PDB entry 6UUN | electron microscopy, 3.00 A resolution | chains B and N of the 7 polymer chains in the assembly

[Chain B]
Molecule: Guanine nucleotide-binding protein G(I)/G(S)/G(T) subunit beta-1
From: Homo sapiens
UniProt: P62873 (GBB1_HUMAN); numbering as in UniProt (aligned over 2-340)
Chain sequence (350 residues; numbered -9 to 340; the number before each row is that of its first residue; numbers below 1 keep their minus sign (Met-9 is residue -9)):
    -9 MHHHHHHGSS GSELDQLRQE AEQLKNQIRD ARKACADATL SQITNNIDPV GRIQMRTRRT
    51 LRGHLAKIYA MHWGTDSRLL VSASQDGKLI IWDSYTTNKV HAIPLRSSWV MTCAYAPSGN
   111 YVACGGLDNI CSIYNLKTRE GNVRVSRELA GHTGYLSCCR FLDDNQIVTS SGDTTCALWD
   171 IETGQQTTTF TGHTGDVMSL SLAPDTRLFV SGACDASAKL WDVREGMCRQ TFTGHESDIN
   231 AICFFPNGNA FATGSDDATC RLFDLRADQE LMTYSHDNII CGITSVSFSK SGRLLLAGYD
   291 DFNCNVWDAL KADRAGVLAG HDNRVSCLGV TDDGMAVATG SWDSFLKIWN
Unresolved in the structure: -9 to 4
Sequence notes: expression tag (-9 to 1)
Swiss-Prot annotation at these positions:
  - modified residue: Ser2 (N-acetylserine), His266 (Phosphohistidine)

[Chain N]
Molecule: Nanobody 35
From: Lama glama
Notes: antibody fragment or engineered binder
Chain sequence (138 residues; each row starts with the number of its first residue):
     1 QVQLQESGGG LVQPGGSLRL SCAASGFTFS NYKMNWVRQA PGKGLEWVSD ISQSGASISY
    61 TGSVKGRFTI SRDNAKNTLY LQMNSLKPED TAVYYCARCP APFTRDCFDV TSTTYAYRGQ
   121 GTQVTVSSHH HHHHEPEA
Unresolved in the structure: 127-138
Disulfide bonds: Cys22-Cys96, Cys99-Cys107

[Chain B / chain N interface]
Residue-residue contacts (18):
  Arg8(B) with Gln120(N)
  Lys15(B) with Gln1(N); Gln3(N)
  Thr184(B) with Thr114(N)
  Cys204(B) with Tyr117(N), hydrogen bond (backbone-side chain)
  Asp205(B) with Tyr117(N)
  Ala206(B) with Tyr117(N), hydrogen bond (backbone-side chain)
  Glu226(B) with Gly26(N); Phe27(N); Thr28(N); Tyr32(N), hydrogen bond; Arg98(N), hydrogen bond (backbone-side chain); Tyr117(N)
  Ser227(B) with Pro100(N), hydrogen bond (side chain-backbone); Ala101(N); Tyr117(N), hydrogen bond (backbone-side chain)
  Asp228(B) with Tyr117(N), hydrogen bond
  Asp246(B) with Pro102(N)
Other interface residues (no listed pair), chain B (15 interface residues in all): Thr223, Gly224, His225, Asp247, Ile270
Other interface residues (no listed pair), chain N (16 interface residues in all): Val2, Phe103, Ala116

[Summary]
The interface between chain B and chain N involves 15 residues on one side and 16 on the other; the contacts
include 7 hydrogen bonds. Among the polar pairs are Cys204(B)-Tyr117(N), Ala206(B)-Tyr117(N) and
Glu226(B)-Tyr32(N).
Here chain B is Guanine nucleotide-binding protein G(I)/G(S)/G(T) subunit beta-1 (Homo sapiens) and chain N is
Nanobody 35 (Lama glama). Entry 6UUN (CryoEM Structure of the active Adrenomedullin 1 receptor G protein
complex with adrenomedullin peptide) was determined by electron microscopy, deposited together with 6UUS and
6UVA.
